PDB entry 6NT0 | X-ray diffraction, 2.20 A resolution | chains A and D of the 4 polymer chains in the assembly

Chain A (and D):
Protein: Catalase-3
Source organism: Neurospora crassa (strain ATCC 24698 / 74-OR23-1A / CBS 708.71 / DSM 1257 / FGSC 987)
Notes: EC 1.11.1.6; chain D of this document is another copy of the same molecule, construct and numbering; everything in this record applies to it too
UniProt: Q9C169 (CAT3_NEUCR); numbering as in UniProt (aligned over 1-719)
Sequence (719 residues; each row starts with the number of its first residue):
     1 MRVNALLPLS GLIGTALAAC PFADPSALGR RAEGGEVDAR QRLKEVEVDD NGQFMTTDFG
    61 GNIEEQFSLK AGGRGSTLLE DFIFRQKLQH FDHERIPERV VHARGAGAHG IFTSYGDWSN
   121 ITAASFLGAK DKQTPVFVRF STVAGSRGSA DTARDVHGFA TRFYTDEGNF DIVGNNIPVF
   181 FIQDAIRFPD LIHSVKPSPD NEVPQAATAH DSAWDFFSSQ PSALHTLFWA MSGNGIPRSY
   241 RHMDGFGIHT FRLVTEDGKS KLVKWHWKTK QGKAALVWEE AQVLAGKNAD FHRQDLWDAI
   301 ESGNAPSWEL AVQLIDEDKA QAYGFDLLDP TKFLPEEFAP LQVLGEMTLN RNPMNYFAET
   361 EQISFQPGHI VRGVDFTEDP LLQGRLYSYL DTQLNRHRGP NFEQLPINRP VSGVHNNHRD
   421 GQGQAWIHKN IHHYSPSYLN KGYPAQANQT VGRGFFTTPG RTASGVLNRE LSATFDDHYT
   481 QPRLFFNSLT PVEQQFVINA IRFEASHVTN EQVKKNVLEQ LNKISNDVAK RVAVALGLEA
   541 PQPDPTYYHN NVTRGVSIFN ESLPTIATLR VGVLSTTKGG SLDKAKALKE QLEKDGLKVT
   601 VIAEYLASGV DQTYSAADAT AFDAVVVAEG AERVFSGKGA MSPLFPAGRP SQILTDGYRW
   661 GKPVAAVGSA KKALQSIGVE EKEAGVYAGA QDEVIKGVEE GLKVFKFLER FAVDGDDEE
Not modelled in the structure: 1-37 (chain D: 1-37, 716-719)
Metal / ion sites: heme Fe near Tyr389 (its only coordinating residue here)
Residues lining bound ligands: heme (HEM): Arg99, Val100, Val101, His102, Arg139, Ser141, Gly158, Phe159, Ala160, Val173, Gly174, Asn175, Phe180, Ala185, Phe188, Ile248, His249, Ile363, Ser364, Phe365, Leu381, Gly384, Arg385, Ser388, Tyr389, Thr392, Gln393, Arg396
Swiss-Prot annotation at these positions:
  - active site: His102, Asn175
  - binding site (heme): Tyr389

How chain A and chain D interact:
Residue-residue contacts (252; chain A residue first):
  Glu65(A) - Ile186(D)
  Gln66(A) - Ile186(D)
  Gln66(A) - Arg187(D)  hydrogen bond (backbone-side chain)
  Gln66(A) - Asp190(D)  hydrogen bond
  Phe67(A) - Asp184(D)
  Phe67(A) - Ile186(D)
  Phe67(A) - Arg187(D)
  Phe67(A) - Arg469(D)
  Phe67(A) - Glu470(D)
  Phe67(A) - Leu471(D)
  Ser68(A) - Asp184(D)  hydrogen bond
  Ser68(A) - Ile186(D)
  Ser68(A) - Asn468(D)
  Ser68(A) - Arg469(D)
  Leu69(A) - Leu467(D)  hydrophobic
  Leu69(A) - Asn468(D)
  Leu69(A) - Arg469(D)
  Lys70(A) - Asp184(D)  salt bridge
  Lys70(A) - Pro380(D)
  Lys70(A) - Val466(D)
  Lys70(A) - Leu467(D)
  Lys70(A) - Asn468(D)  hydrogen bond (backbone-backbone)
  Lys70(A) - Glu470(D)  hydrogen bond (side chain-backbone)
  Ala71(A) - Ala463(D)
  Ala71(A) - Leu467(D)  hydrophobic
  Gly72(A) - Ser464(D)
  Gly72(A) - Val466(D)  hydrogen bond (backbone-backbone)
  Gly72(A) - Asn468(D)  hydrogen bond (backbone-side chain)
  Gly73(A) - Ser464(D)
  Gly73(A) - Asn468(D)
  Arg74(A) - Ala320(D)
  Arg74(A) - Gln321(D)
  Arg74(A) - Asp326(D)  salt bridge
  Arg74(A) - Leu328(D)
  Arg74(A) - Glu378(D)
  Arg74(A) - Ser472(D)
  Gly75(A) - Glu378(D)
  Ser76(A) - Glu378(D)
  Ser76(A) - Gln383(D)
  Ser76(A) - Arg461(D)  hydrogen bond
  Thr77(A) - Gln383(D)  hydrogen bond (backbone-side chain)
  Leu78(A) - Leu467(D)  hydrophobic
  Asp81(A) - Arg469(D)  salt bridge
  Ile83(A) - Arg469(D)
  Phe84(A) - Ala185(D)  hydrophobic
  Phe84(A) - Ile186(D)  hydrophobic
  Phe84(A) - Gly384(D)
  Phe84(A) - Tyr387(D)  hydrophobic
  Arg85(A) - Tyr387(D)
  Lys87(A) - Ile186(D)  hydrogen bond (side chain-backbone)
  Lys87(A) - Asp190(D)  salt bridge
  Leu88(A) - Ala185(D)
  Leu88(A) - Pro189(D)
  Leu88(A) - Ser388(D)
  Gln89(A) - Tyr387(D)
  Gln89(A) - Asp391(D)
  Phe91(A) - Val100(D)
  Phe91(A) - Phe188(D)  hydrophobic
  Phe91(A) - Pro189(D)  hydrophobic
  Phe91(A) - Ile192(D)  hydrophobic
  Asp92(A) - Tyr387(D)
  Asp92(A) - Ser388(D)  hydrogen bond
  Asp92(A) - Asp391(D)
  Asp92(A) - Thr392(D)  hydrogen bond (backbone-side chain)
  Asp92(A) - Asn395(D)
  His93(A) - Asp391(D)  salt bridge
  His93(A) - Leu394(D)
  His93(A) - Asn395(D)
  Glu94(A) - His193(D)  salt bridge
  Arg95(A) - Pro97(D)
  Arg95(A) - Glu98(D)
  Arg95(A) - Val100(D)  hydrogen bond (side chain-backbone)
  Arg95(A) - Lys196(D)
  Arg95(A) - Asn395(D)  hydrogen bond (backbone-side chain)
  Pro97(A) - Arg95(D)
  Pro97(A) - Pro97(D)
  Glu98(A) - Arg95(D)
  Glu98(A) - Arg147(D)  salt bridge
  Val100(A) - Phe91(D)
  Val100(A) - Arg95(D)  hydrogen bond (backbone-side chain)
  Arg104(A) - Gln205(D)
  Ser146(A) - Arg147(D)  hydrogen bond
  Ser146(A) - Gly148(D)
  Arg147(A) - Glu98(D)  salt bridge
  Arg147(A) - Ser146(D)  hydrogen bond
  Arg147(A) - Arg147(D)
  Arg147(A) - Glu202(D)  salt bridge
  Gly148(A) - Ser146(D)
  Gly148(A) - Gly148(D)
  Gly148(A) - Ser149(D)  hydrogen bond (backbone-backbone)
  Gly148(A) - Gln205(D)
  Ser149(A) - Gly148(D)
  Asp184(A) - Phe67(D)
  Asp184(A) - Ser68(D)  hydrogen bond
  Asp184(A) - Lys70(D)  salt bridge
  Ala185(A) - Phe84(D)  hydrophobic
  Ile186(A) - Glu65(D)
  Ile186(A) - Gln66(D)
  Ile186(A) - Phe67(D)
  Ile186(A) - Ser68(D)
  Ile186(A) - Phe84(D)
  Ile186(A) - Lys87(D)  hydrogen bond (backbone-side chain)
  Arg187(A) - Gln66(D)  hydrogen bond (side chain-backbone)
  Arg187(A) - Phe67(D)
  Phe188(A) - Phe91(D)  hydrophobic
  Pro189(A) - Leu88(D)  hydrophobic
  Pro189(A) - Phe91(D)  hydrophobic
  Asp190(A) - Gln66(D)  hydrogen bond
  Asp190(A) - Lys87(D)  salt bridge
  Ile192(A) - Phe91(D)  hydrophobic
  His193(A) - Glu94(D)  salt bridge
  Lys196(A) - Arg95(D)
  Pro199(A) - Asn355(D)
  Pro199(A) - Tyr356(D)  hydrogen bond (backbone-backbone)
  Asp200(A) - Trp297(D)
  Asp200(A) - Pro353(D)
  Asp200(A) - Met354(D)
  Asp200(A) - Tyr356(D)  hydrogen bond (backbone-backbone)
  Asn201(A) - Arg293(D)
  Asn201(A) - Trp297(D)
  Asn201(A) - Tyr356(D)
  Glu202(A) - Arg147(D)  salt bridge
  Glu202(A) - Asp290(D)
  Glu202(A) - Arg293(D)  salt bridge
  Glu202(A) - Tyr356(D)  hydrogen bond
  Val203(A) - Arg293(D)
  Val203(A) - Gln294(D)
  Pro204(A) - Asp290(D)
  Gln205(A) - Arg104(D)
  Gln205(A) - Gly148(D)
  Gln205(A) - Asp290(D)  hydrogen bond (backbone-side chain)
  Glu279(A) - Pro646(D)
  Glu279(A) - Arg649(D)
  Gln282(A) - Gly286(D)
  Gln282(A) - Lys287(D)  hydrogen bond
  Ala285(A) - Gly286(D)
  Gly286(A) - Gln282(D)
  Gly286(A) - Ala285(D)
  Gly286(A) - Gly286(D)
  Lys287(A) - Gln282(D)  hydrogen bond
  Asp290(A) - Val203(D)
  Asp290(A) - Pro204(D)
  Asp290(A) - Gln205(D)  hydrogen bond (side chain-backbone)
  Arg293(A) - Asn201(D)
  Arg293(A) - Glu202(D)  salt bridge
  Arg293(A) - Val203(D)
  Gln294(A) - Val203(D)
  Trp297(A) - Asp200(D)
  Trp297(A) - Asn201(D)
  Gln321(A) - Arg74(D)
  Asp326(A) - Arg74(D)  salt bridge
  Leu328(A) - Arg74(D)
  Pro353(A) - Asp200(D)
  Met354(A) - Asp200(D)
  Asn355(A) - Pro199(D)
  Tyr356(A) - Pro199(D)  hydrogen bond (backbone-backbone)
  Tyr356(A) - Asp200(D)  hydrogen bond (backbone-backbone)
  Tyr356(A) - Asn201(D)
  Tyr356(A) - Glu202(D)
  Glu378(A) - Arg74(D)
  Glu378(A) - Gly75(D)
  Glu378(A) - Ser76(D)
  Pro380(A) - Lys70(D)
  Gln383(A) - Ser76(D)
  Gln383(A) - Thr77(D)  hydrogen bond (side chain-backbone)
  Gly384(A) - Phe84(D)
  Tyr387(A) - Phe84(D)  hydrophobic
  Tyr387(A) - Arg85(D)  hydrogen bond (side chain-backbone)
  Tyr387(A) - Leu88(D)  hydrophobic
  Tyr387(A) - Gln89(D)
  Tyr387(A) - Asp92(D)
  Ser388(A) - Asp92(D)  hydrogen bond
  Asp391(A) - Gln89(D)
  Asp391(A) - Asp92(D)
  Asp391(A) - His93(D)  salt bridge
  Thr392(A) - Asp92(D)  hydrogen bond (side chain-backbone)
  Asn395(A) - Asp92(D)
  Asn395(A) - His93(D)
  Asn395(A) - Arg95(D)  hydrogen bond (side chain-backbone)
  Asn395(A) - Arg398(D)  hydrogen bond
  Arg398(A) - Pro97(D)
  Arg398(A) - Asn395(D)  hydrogen bond (side chain-backbone)
  Arg398(A) - Arg396(D)
  Arg398(A) - Arg398(D)
  Arg461(A) - Ser76(D)  hydrogen bond
  Ala463(A) - Ala71(D)
  Ser464(A) - Gly72(D)
  Ser464(A) - Gly73(D)
  Val466(A) - Lys70(D)
  Val466(A) - Gly72(D)  hydrogen bond (backbone-backbone)
  Leu467(A) - Lys70(D)
  Leu467(A) - Ala71(D)  hydrophobic
  Leu467(A) - Leu78(D)  hydrophobic
  Asn468(A) - Ser68(D)
  Asn468(A) - Leu69(D)
  Asn468(A) - Lys70(D)  hydrogen bond (backbone-backbone)
  Asn468(A) - Gly72(D)  hydrogen bond (side chain-backbone)
  Asn468(A) - Gly73(D)
  Arg469(A) - Phe67(D)
  Arg469(A) - Ser68(D)
  Arg469(A) - Leu69(D)
  Arg469(A) - Asp81(D)  salt bridge
  Arg469(A) - Ile83(D)
  Glu470(A) - Phe67(D)
  Glu470(A) - Lys70(D)  hydrogen bond (backbone-side chain)
  Leu471(A) - Phe67(D)
  Leu471(A) - Lys70(D)
  Ser472(A) - Arg74(D)
  Asn499(A) - Pro643(D)  hydrogen bond (side chain-backbone)
  Arg502(A) - Pro643(D)
  Arg502(A) - Leu644(D)
  Phe503(A) - Ser615(D)
  Phe503(A) - Ala616(D)  hydrophobic
  Ser506(A) - Thr613(D)
  His507(A) - Ala616(D)
  Val534(A) - Tyr605(D)
  Ala535(A) - Tyr605(D)
  Ala535(A) - Leu606(D)  hydrogen bond (backbone-backbone)
  Leu536(A) - Leu606(D)
  Gly537(A) - Leu606(D)
  Tyr605(A) - Val534(D)
  Tyr605(A) - Ala535(D)
  Leu606(A) - Lys514(D)
  Leu606(A) - Ala535(D)  hydrogen bond (backbone-backbone)
  Leu606(A) - Leu536(D)
  Leu606(A) - Gly537(D)
  Thr613(A) - Ser506(D)
  Thr613(A) - Ala535(D)
  Ser615(A) - Phe503(D)
  Ala616(A) - Phe503(D)  hydrophobic
  Ala616(A) - Ser506(D)
  Ala616(A) - His507(D)
  Pro643(A) - Asn499(D)  hydrogen bond (backbone-side chain)
  Pro643(A) - Arg502(D)
  Pro643(A) - Ala712(D)
  Pro643(A) - Val713(D)
  Pro643(A) - Asp714(D)
  Leu644(A) - Arg502(D)
  Leu644(A) - Ala535(D)  hydrophobic
  Pro646(A) - Glu279(D)
  Ala647(A) - Arg659(D)
  Gly648(A) - Arg659(D)
  Arg649(A) - Glu279(D)
  Gln652(A) - Gln652(D)  hydrogen bond
  Arg659(A) - Ala647(D)
  Arg659(A) - Gly648(D)
  Ala712(A) - Pro643(D)
  Val713(A) - Pro643(D)
  Asp714(A) - Pro643(D)
  Asp717(A) - Lys638(D)
  Asp717(A) - Met641(D)
  Asp717(A) - Pro643(D)
Other interface residues (no listed pair), chain A (125 interface residues in all): Glu64, Ile96, Arg99, Val101, Gln220, Val283, Ala320, Leu394, Gly465, Lys514, Ser642, Gly715
Other interface residues (no listed pair), chain D (127 interface residues in all): Glu64, Ile96, Arg99, Val101, Gln220, Val283, Gly465, Gln495, Ser642

Overview:
125 residues of chain A and 127 residues of chain D are in contact, with 48 hydrogen bonds and 18 salt
bridges. Polar contacts include Lys70(A)-Asp184(D), Arg74(A)-Asp326(D) and Asp81(A)-Arg469(D). Ligands of
chain A: heme.
Chain A and chain D are both Catalase-3 (Neurospora crassa (strain ATCC 24698 / 74-OR23-1A / CBS 708.71 / DSM
1257 / FGSC 987)); the structure, Catalase 3 from N.Crassa in ferrous state, X-ray reduced (1.315 MGy), was
determined by X-ray diffraction together with 6NSW, 6NSY, 6NSZ, 6NT1 and 4AJ9 from the same study.
